PDB entry 8A7O | electron microscopy, 3.00 A resolution | chains B and C of the 6 polymer chains in the assembly

[Chain B (and C)]
Protein: Beta-2-microglobulin form pI 5.3
From: Homo sapiens
Notes: engineered mutation(s): deltaN6, K6M; chain C of this document is another copy of the same molecule, construct and numbering; everything in this record applies to it too
UniProt: P61769 (B2MG_HUMAN); residues 7-99 here correspond to UniProt positions 27-119 (UniProt number = residue number + 20)
Chain sequence (94 residues; each row starts with the number of its first residue):
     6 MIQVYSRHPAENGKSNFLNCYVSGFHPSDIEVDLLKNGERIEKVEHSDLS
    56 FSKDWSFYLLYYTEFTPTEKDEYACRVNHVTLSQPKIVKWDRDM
Unresolved in the structure: 94-99
Sequence notes: initiating methionine (6)
Disulfides: C25-C80
UniProt features mapped onto this chain:
  - glycosylation (N-linked (Glc) (glycation) lysine): K19, K41, K48, K58, K91, K94

[Interface between chain B and chain C]
Residue-residue contacts (8):
  E47(B) - K41(C)  salt bridge
  K48(B) - E36(C)  salt bridge
  E50(B) - D34(C)
  H51(B) - D34(C)  salt bridge
  D59(B) - K19(C)  salt bridge
  Y66(B) - N17(C)
  Y67(B) - A15(C)
  Y67(B) - N17(C)  hydrogen bond

[Overview]
7 residues of chain B face 6 of chain C across their interface; the contacts include 1 hydrogen bond and 4
salt bridges. Polar contacts include E47(B)-K41(C), K48(B)-E36(C) and H51(B)-D34(C).
Both chains are Beta-2-microglobulin form pI 5.3 (Homo sapiens). Entry 8A7O (beta-2-microglobulin DeltaN6
amyloid fibril form 2PFa) was determined by electron microscopy (same publication as 8A7P, 8A7Q and 8A7T).
